PDB entry 9MI6 | X-ray diffraction, 2.41 A resolution | chains A and L of the 4 polymer chains in the assembly

[Chain A]
Molecule: IgG receptor FcRn large subunit p51
Organism: Homo sapiens
UniProt: P55899 (FCGRN_HUMAN); residues 1-274 here correspond to UniProt positions 24-297 (UniProt number = residue number + 23)
Chain sequence (280 residues; numbered 1 to 280; the number before each row is that of its first residue):
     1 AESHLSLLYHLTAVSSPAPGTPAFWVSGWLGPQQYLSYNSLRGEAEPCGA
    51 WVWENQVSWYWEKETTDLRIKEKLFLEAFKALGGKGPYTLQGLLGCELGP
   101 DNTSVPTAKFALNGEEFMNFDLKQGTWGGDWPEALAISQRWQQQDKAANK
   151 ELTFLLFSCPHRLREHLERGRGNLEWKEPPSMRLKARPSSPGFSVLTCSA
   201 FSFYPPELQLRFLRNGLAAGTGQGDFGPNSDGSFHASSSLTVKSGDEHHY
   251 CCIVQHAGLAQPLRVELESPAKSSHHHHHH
Not modelled in the structure: 1-3, 270-280
Sequence notes: expression tag (275-280)
Disulfide bonds: Cys96-Cys159, Cys198-Cys252
Covalently attached groups: N-acetylglucosamine (NAG) linked to Asn102
UniProt features mapped onto this chain:
  - region: Glu268 to Ser274 (Connecting peptide)
  - glycosylation: Asn102 (N-linked (GlcNAc...) asparagine)

[Chain L]
Molecule: nipocalimab Fab light chain
Organism: Homo sapiens
Notes: antibody fragment or engineered binder
Chain sequence (216 residues; row label = number of the first residue in the row):
     1 QSALTQPASVSGSPGQSITISCTGTGSDVGSYNLVSWYQQHPGKAPKLMI
    51 YGDSERPSGVSNRFSGSKSGNTASLTISGLQAEDEADYYCSSYAGSGIYV
   101 FGTGTKVTVLGQPKAAPSVTLFPPSSEELQANKATLVCLISDFYPGAVTV
   151 AWKADSSPVKAGVETTTPSKQSNNKYAASSYLSLTPEQWKSHKSYSCQVT
   201 HEGSTVEKTVAPTECS
Not modelled in the structure: 1-2, 214-216
Disulfide bonds: Cys22-Cys90, Cys138-Cys197

[Chain A / chain L interface]
Pairs across the interface (21; chain A residue first):
  Leu82(A) - Leu34(L)
  Gly83(A) - Leu34(L)
  Gly84(A) - Leu34(L)
  Gly84(A) - Asp53(L)
  Lys85(A) - Lys68(L)  hydrogen bond (side chain-backbone)
  Gly86(A) - Tyr32(L)
  Tyr88(A) - Tyr32(L)  hydrophobic
  Tyr88(A) - Leu34(L)
  Leu112(A) - Tyr32(L)
  Asn113(A) - Gly30(L)  hydrogen bond (side chain-backbone)
  Asn113(A) - Ser31(L)
  Asn113(A) - Tyr32(L)
  Trp131(A) - Tyr93(L)
  Trp131(A) - Ser96(L)
  Trp131(A) - Gly97(L)
  Pro132(A) - Tyr93(L)
  Pro132(A) - Tyr99(L)
  Glu133(A) - Tyr32(L)
  Glu133(A) - Tyr93(L)  hydrogen bond
  Glu133(A) - Gly95(L)
  Glu133(A) - Ser96(L)  hydrogen bond (side chain-backbone)
Also at the interface, not in a pair above, chain A (12 interface residues in all): Pro87
Also at the interface, not in a pair above, chain L (14 interface residues in all): Ser27, Gly52, Glu55

[Summary]
12 residues of chain A and 14 residues of chain L are in contact, with 4 hydrogen bonds. Polar contacts
include Lys85(A)-Lys68(L), Asn113(A)-Gly30(L) and Glu133(A)-Tyr93(L). N-acetylglucosamine is covalently linked
to Asn102(A).
Here chain A is IgG receptor FcRn large subunit p51 and chain L is nipocalimab Fab light chain, both from Homo
sapiens. Entry 9MI6 (Crystal structure of human FcRn in complex with nipocalimab Fab fragment) was determined
by X-ray diffraction.
